3TNU - chains A and B; structure by X-ray diffraction, 3.00 A resolution.

== Chain A ==
Protein: Keratin, type I cytoskeletal 14
From: Homo sapiens
UniProtKB: P02533 (K1C14_HUMAN); residue numbers follow UniProt; this construct covers 295-422
Amino-acid sequence (131 residues; each row starts with the number of its first residue):
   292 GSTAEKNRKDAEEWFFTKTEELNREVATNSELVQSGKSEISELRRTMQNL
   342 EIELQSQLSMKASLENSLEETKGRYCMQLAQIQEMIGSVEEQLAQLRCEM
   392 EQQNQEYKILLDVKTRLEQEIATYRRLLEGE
Unresolved in the structure: 292-331, 422
Construct notes: expression tag (292-294)
Swiss-Prot annotation at these positions:
  - site: Gly364 (Stutter)
  - natural variant: Glu375 (deletion: In EBS1C), Ile377 (I377N: In EBS1C; I377T: In EBS1C; uncertain significance), Leu384 (L384P: In EBS1B), Arg388 (R388C: In EBS1C; R388H: In EBS1D), Leu408 (L408M: In EBS1C), Glu411 (deletion: In EBS1C), Ile412 (I412F: In EBS1C; uncertain significance), Ala413 (A413T: In EBS1B and EBS1C; uncertain significance), Tyr415 (Y415C: In EBS1C; Y415H: In EBS1B), Arg416 (R416P: In EBS1A), Arg417 (R417P: In EBS1A), Leu418 (L418Q: In EBS1C), 2 further natural variant entries in UniProt
  - mutagenesis: Arg335 (R335A: Increase in keratin-positive aggregates and keratin intermediate filament networks that are very thin and sparse with short filaments), Glu342 (E342A: Increase in keratin-positive aggregates and keratin intermediate filament networks that are very thin and sparse with short filaments), Gln346 (Q346A: Increase in keratin-positive aggregates and keratin intermediate filament networks that are very thin and sparse with short filaments), Arg365 (R365A: No effect on interaction with KRT5 or keratin intermediate filament networks), Tyr366 (Y366A: No effect on interaction with KRT5 or keratin intermediate filament networks), Gln372 (Q372A: No effect on interaction with KRT5 or keratin intermediate filament networks)
Disulfides: Cys367 forms a disulfide with the same residue of a neighbouring copy of this chain

== Chain B ==
Protein: Keratin, type II cytoskeletal 5
From: Homo sapiens
UniProtKB: P13647 (K2C5_HUMAN); numbering as in UniProt (aligned over 350-477)
Amino-acid sequence (129 residues; each row starts with the number of its first residue):
   349 MANRSRTEAESWYQTKYEELQQTAGRHGDDLRNTKHEISEMNRMIQRLRA
   399 EIDNVKKQCANLQNAIADAEQRGELALKDARNKLAELEEALQKAKQDMAR
   449 LLREYQELMNTKLALDVEIATYRKLLEGE
Unresolved in the structure: 349-381, 477
Construct notes: expression tag (349)
Swiss-Prot annotation at these positions:
  - site: Gln419 (Stutter)
  - natural variant: Arg352 (R352S: In EBS2C), Lys404 (K404E: In EBS2C; uncertain significance), Glu418 (E418K: In EBS2D), Ala428 (A428D: In EBS2C; A428T: In EBS2C), Ala438 (A438D: In EBS2C and EBS2B; uncertain significance), Lys443 (K443N: In EBS2C; uncertain significance), Leu463 (L463P: In EBS2B), Glu466 (E466D: In EBS2B; uncertain significance), Ile467 (I467M: In EBS2A; I467T: In EBS2A), Thr469 (T469P: In EBS2A), Arg471 (R471H: In EBS2C; uncertain significance), Glu475 (E475G: In EBS2A; E475K: In EBS2B), 2 further natural variant entries in UniProt
  - mutagenesis: Glu399 (E399A: Increase in keratin-positive aggregates and keratin intermediate filament networks that are very thin and sparse with short filaments), Gln411 (Q411A: No effect on interaction with KRT14 or keratin intermediate filament networks), Asn412 (N412A: No effect on interaction with KRT14 or keratin intermediate filament networks), Glu422 (E422A: No effect on interaction with KRT14 or keratin intermediate filament networks), Glu437 (E437A: No effect on interaction with KRT14 or keratin intermediate filament networks), Gln440 (Q440A: No effect on interaction with KRT14 or keratin intermediate filament networks), Gln444 (Q444A: No effect on interaction with KRT14 or keratin intermediate filament networks)

== How chain A and chain B interact ==
Pairs across the interface - 86 pairs, chain A then chain B:
  Leu334(A) with Met389(B), hydrophobic; Asn390(B); Ile393(B), hydrophobic
  Arg335(A) with Glu385(B), salt bridge; Met389(B)
  Thr337(A) with Ile393(B)
  Met338(A) with Met389(B), hydrophobic; Met392(B), hydrophobic; Ile393(B), hydrophobic; Leu396(B)
  Leu341(A) with Ile393(B), hydrophobic; Leu396(B), hydrophobic; Arg397(B); Ile400(B), hydrophobic
  Glu342(A) with Leu396(B)
  Glu344(A) with Ile400(B)
  Leu345(A) with Leu396(B), hydrophobic; Glu399(B); Ile400(B), hydrophobic
  Gln348(A) with Val403(B); Lys404(B)
  Leu349(A) with Val403(B), hydrophobic
  Lys352(A) with Gln406(B); Cys407(B); Leu410(B)
  Leu355(A) with Cys407(B); Leu410(B), hydrophobic; Gln411(B); Ile414(B), hydrophobic
  Glu356(A) with Leu410(B)
  Ser358(A) with Ile414(B)
  Leu359(A) with Ala413(B), hydrophobic; Ile414(B), hydrophobic
  Thr362(A) with Glu418(B)
  Arg365(A) with Glu418(B), salt bridge
  Tyr366(A) with Glu418(B); Gly421(B); Glu422(B), hydrogen bond; Leu425(B), hydrophobic
  Gln369(A) with Leu425(B)
  Leu370(A) with Leu425(B)
  Ile373(A) with Ala428(B), hydrophobic
  Met376(A) with Leu432(B), hydrophobic
  Ile377(A) with Ala428(B); Lys431(B); Leu435(B), hydrophobic
  Val380(A) with Leu435(B), hydrophobic; Glu436(B)
  Glu381(A) with Lys431(B), salt bridge; Leu435(B)
  Gln383(A) with Leu439(B)
  Leu384(A) with Leu439(B), hydrophobic; Ala442(B), hydrophobic
  Leu387(A) with Ala442(B), hydrophobic; Lys443(B)
  Met391(A) with Ala442(B); Asp445(B); Leu449(B)
  Gln394(A) with Met446(B); Leu450(B); Tyr453(B)
  Asn395(A) with Leu449(B)
  Glu397(A) with Tyr453(B)
  Tyr398(A) with Glu452(B); Tyr453(B); Leu456(B)
  Leu401(A) with Tyr453(B), hydrophobic; Leu456(B), hydrophobic; Met457(B)
  Leu402(A) with Leu456(B)
  Val404(A) with Lys460(B)
  Lys405(A) with Leu463(B)
  Leu408(A) with Lys460(B); Asp464(B); Ile467(B), hydrophobic
  Glu409(A) with Leu463(B)
  Ile412(A) with Leu463(B), hydrophobic; Glu466(B); Ile467(B), hydrophobic
  Tyr415(A) with Ile467(B), hydrophobic; Tyr470(B), hydrophobic; Arg471(B); Leu474(B), hydrophobic
  Arg416(A) with Glu466(B), salt bridge; Tyr470(B), hydrogen bond
  Leu419(A) with Leu474(B), hydrophobic
Other interface residues (no listed pair), chain A (47 interface residues in all): Met351, Arg388, Glu411, Leu418
Other interface residues (no listed pair), chain B (49 interface residues in all): Ile386, Ala417, Ala424, Ala438

== In short ==
The interface between chain A and chain B involves 47 residues on one side and 49 on the other, with 2
hydrogen bonds and 4 salt bridges. Among the polar pairs are Arg335(A)-Glu385(B), Arg365(A)-Glu418(B) and
Glu381(A)-Lys431(B).
Chain A is Keratin, type I cytoskeletal 14 and chain B is Keratin, type II cytoskeletal 5, both from Homo
sapiens; the structure, Heterocomplex of coil 2B domains of human intermediate filament proteins, keratin 5
(KRT5) and keratin 14 ..., was determined by X-ray diffraction.
